PDB entry 6C0W | electron microscopy, 4.00 A resolution | chains G and I of the 11 polymer chains in the assembly

== Chain G ==
Protein: Histone H2A
Organism: Homo sapiens
Reference sequence: Q93077 (H2A1C_HUMAN); residues 0-129 here correspond to UniProt positions 1-130 (UniProt number = residue number + 1)
Chain sequence (130 residues; numbered 0 to 129; the number before each row is that of its first residue; numbering starts at 0):
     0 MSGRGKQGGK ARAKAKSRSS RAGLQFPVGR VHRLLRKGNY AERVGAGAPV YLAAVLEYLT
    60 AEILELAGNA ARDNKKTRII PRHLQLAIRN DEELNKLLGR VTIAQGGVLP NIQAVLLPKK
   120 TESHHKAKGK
Disordered / not traced: 0-14, 115-129
Curated features (UniProtKB/Swiss-Prot):
  - modified residue: Ser1 (N-acetylserine), Arg3 (Citrulline), Lys5 (N6-(2-hydroxyisobutyryl)lysine), Lys9 (N6-(2-hydroxyisobutyryl)lysine), Lys13 (N6-(beta-hydroxybutyryl)lysine), Lys36 (N6-(2-hydroxyisobutyryl)lysine), Lys74 (N6-(2-hydroxyisobutyryl)lysine), Lys75 (N6-(2-hydroxyisobutyryl)lysine), Lys95 (N6-(2-hydroxyisobutyryl)lysine), Gln104 (N5-methylglutamine), Lys118 (N6-(2-hydroxyisobutyryl)lysine), Lys119 (N6-crotonyllysine), Thr120 (Phosphothreonine), Lys125 (N6-crotonyllysine)
  - cross-link (Glycyl lysine isopeptide (Lys-Gly)): Lys13 (interchain with G-Cter in ubiquitin), Lys15 (interchain with G-Cter in ubiquitin), Lys119 (interchain with G-Cter in ubiquitin)

== Chain I ==
Molecule: 147 mer DNA
Sequence (147 nucleotides; each row starts with the number of its first residue; numbers below 1 keep their minus sign (DA-73 is residue -73)):
   -73 ATCTGAGAAT CCGGTGCCGA GGCCGCTCAA TTGGTCGTAG ACAGCTCTAG CACCGCTTAA
   -13 ACGCACGTAC GCGCTGTCCC CCGCGTTTTA ACCGCCAAGG GGATTACTCC CTAGTCTCCA
    47 GGCACGTGTC AGATATATAC ATCCGAT
Disordered / not traced: -73 to -70, 70-73

== Interface between chain G and chain I ==
Pairs across the interface (14):
  Arg29(G) with DG48(I), hydrogen bond to the phosphate; DC49(I), salt bridge to the phosphate
  Arg42(G) with DT38(I), hydrogen bond to the sugar; DA39(I), phosphate contact
  Val43(G) with DT38(I), sugar contact; DA39(I), hydrogen bond to the phosphate
  Gly44(G) with DT38(I), sugar contact
  Ala45(G) with DT38(I), phosphate contact
  Lys75(G) with DG58(I), phosphate contact; DA59(I), salt bridge to the phosphate
  Thr76(G) with DA57(I), hydrogen bond to the phosphate; DG58(I), hydrogen bond to the phosphate
  Arg77(G) with DA57(I), sugar contact; DG58(I), phosphate contact

== In short ==
The interface between chain G and chain I involves 8 residues on one side and 7 on the other, with 5 hydrogen
bonds and 2 salt bridges. Polar contacts include Arg42(G)-DT38(I), Arg29(G)-DG48(I) and Val43(G)-DA39(I).
Here chain G is Histone H2A (Homo sapiens) and chain I is 147 mer DNA. Entry 6C0W (Cryo-EM structure of human
kinetochore protein CENP-N with the centromeric nucleosome containing CENP-A) was determined by electron
microscopy, deposited together with 6EQT.
